Entry 6CCE (X-ray diffraction, 3.05 A resolution); this record covers chains B and D of the 9 polymer chains in the assembly.

# Chain B
Name: DNA-directed RNA polymerase subunit alpha
Organism: Mycobacterium smegmatis (strain ATCC 700084 / mc(2)155)
Notes: EC 2.7.7.6
Reference sequence: A0QSL8 (RPOA_MYCS2); residue numbers follow UniProt; this construct covers 1-350
Amino-acid sequence (350 residues; numbered 1 to 350; the number before each row is that of its first residue):
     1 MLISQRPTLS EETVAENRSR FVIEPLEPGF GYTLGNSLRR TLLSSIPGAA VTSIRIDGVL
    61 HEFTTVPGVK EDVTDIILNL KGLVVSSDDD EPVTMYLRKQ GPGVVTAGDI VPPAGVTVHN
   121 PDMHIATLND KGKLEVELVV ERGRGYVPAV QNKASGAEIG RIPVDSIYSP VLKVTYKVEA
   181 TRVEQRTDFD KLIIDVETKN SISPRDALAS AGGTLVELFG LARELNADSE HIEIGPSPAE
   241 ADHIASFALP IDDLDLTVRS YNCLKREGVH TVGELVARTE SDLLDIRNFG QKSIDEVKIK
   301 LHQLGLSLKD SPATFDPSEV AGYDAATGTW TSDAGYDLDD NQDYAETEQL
Unresolved in the structure: 1, 152-156, 233-350

# Chain D
Name: DNA-directed RNA polymerase subunit beta'
Organism: Mycobacterium smegmatis (strain ATCC 700084 / mc(2)155)
Notes: EC 2.7.7.6
Reference sequence: A0QS66 (RPOC_MYCS2); numbering as in UniProt (aligned over 1-1317)
Amino-acid sequence (1317 residues; row label = number of the first residue in the row):
     1 MLDVNFFDEL RIGLATADDI RNWSYGEVKK PETINYRTLK PEKDGLFCEK IFGPTRDWEC
    61 YCGKYKRVRF KGIICERCGV EVTRAKVRRE RMGHIELAAP VTHIWYFKGV PSRLGYLLDL
   121 APKDLEKIIY FAAYVITSVD DEMRHNELST LEAEMAVEKK AVEDQRDADL EARAQKLEAD
   181 LAELEAEGAK SDVRRKVRDS GEREMRQLRD RAQRELDRLD EIWNTFTKLA PKQLIVDEVL
   241 YRELQDRYGE YFTGAMGAES IKKLIENFDI DAEAESLREV IRSGKGQKKL RALKRLKVVA
   301 AFQQSGNSPM GMVLDAVPVI PPELRPMVQL DGGRFATSDL NDLYRRVINR NNRLKRLIDL
   361 GAPEIIVNNE KRMLQESVDA LFDNGRRGRP VTGPGNRPLK SLSDLLKGKQ GRFRQNLLGK
   421 RVDYSGRSVI VVGPQLKLHQ CGLPKLMALE LFKPFVMKRL VDLNHAQNIK SAKRMVERQR
   481 PQVWDVLEEV IAEHPVLLNR APTLHRLGIQ AFEPQLVEGK AIQLHPLVCE AFNADFDGDQ
   541 MAVHLPLSAE AQAEARILML SSNNILSPAS GKPLAMPRLD MVTGLYYLTT LVEGATGEYQ
   601 AATKDAPEQG VYSSPAEAIM AMDRGALSVR AKIKVRLTEL RPPTDLEAQL FENGWKPGDA
   661 WTAETTLGRV MFNELLPKSY PFVNEQMHKK VQARIINDLA ERFPMIVVAQ TVDKLKDAGF
   721 YWATRSGVTV SMADVLVPPQ KQEILERHEA EADAIERKYQ RGALNHTERN ESLVKIWQDA
   781 TEEVGKALEE FYPADNPIIT IVKSGATGNL TQTRTLAGMK GLVTNPKGEF IPRPIKSSFR
   841 EGLTVLEYFI NTHGARKGLA DTALRTADSG YLTRRLVDVS QDVIVREHDC ETERGINVTL
   901 AERGPDGTLI RDAHVETSAF ARTLATDAVD ANGNVIIERG HDLGDPAIDA LLAAGITTVK
   961 VRSVLTCTSA TGVCAMCYGR SMATGKLVDI GEAVGIVAAQ SIGEPGTQLT MRTFHQGGVT
  1021 GGADIVGGLP RVQELFEARV PRNKAPIADV AGRVRLEESD KFFKITIVPD DGGEEVVYDK
  1081 LSKRQRLRVI THEDGTEGVL SDGDHVEVGD QLMEGAADPH EVLRVQGPRE VQIHLVKEVQ
  1141 EVYRAQGVSI HDKHIEVIVR QMLRRVTIID SGSTEFLPGS LTERAEFEAE NRRVVAEGGE
  1201 PAAGRPVLMG ITKASLATDS WLSAASFQET TRVLTDAAIN CRSDKLNGLK ENVIIGKLIP
  1261 AGTGISRYRN IQVQPTEEAR AAAYTIPSYE DQYYSPDFGQ ATGAAVPLDD YGYSDYR
Unresolved in the structure: 1-2, 56-85, 903-909, 1011-1026, 1091-1097, 1169-1181, 1189-1201, 1284-1317
Metal / ion sites: Mg2+: Asp535, Asp537, Asp539; Zn2+: Cys890, Cys967, Cys974, Cys977
Small-molecule neighbours: glutamic acid (GLU): Arg886, Gly1264, Ile1265, Ser1266, Arg1267, Arg1269
Swiss-Prot annotation at these positions:
  - binding site (Zn(2+)): Cys60, Cys62, Cys75, Cys78, Cys890, Cys967, Cys974, Cys977
  - binding site (Mg(2+)): Asp535, Asp537, Asp539

# Chain B / chain D interface
Pairs across the interface - 36 pairs, chain B then chain D:
  Arg39(B) with Asp623(D), salt bridge
  Arg40(B) with Asp623(D), salt bridge
  Leu43(B) with Asp623(D)
  His61(B) with Asp605(D)
  Phe63(B) with Thr603(D)
  Thr74(B) with Glu608(D), hydrogen bond; Val611(D)
  Asp75(B) with Arg636(D), salt bridge
  Leu78(B) with Val611(D), hydrophobic; Ser613(D); Arg636(D)
  Asn79(B) with Arg636(D), hydrogen bond
  Lys81(B) with Val611(D); Ser613(D); Glu617(D), salt bridge
  Tyr146(B) with Tyr612(D); Glu617(D), hydrogen bond; Met620(D), hydrophobic; Ala621(D), hydrophobic; Arg624(D), hydrogen bond (backbone-side chain)
  Pro148(B) with Arg624(D); Ala626(D), hydrophobic
  Ala149(B) with Gln609(D)
  Pro163(B) with Gln609(D), hydrogen bond (backbone-side chain)
  Asp165(B) with Glu617(D)
  Ile167(B) with Glu617(D)
  Val171(B) with Met620(D)
  Leu172(B) with Ala616(D); Met620(D)
  Glu184(B) with Trp484(D); Asp485(D)
  Gln185(B) with Lys445(D), hydrogen bond (backbone-side chain); Trp484(D); Glu518(D)
  Arg186(B) with Glu518(D)
  Thr187(B) with Glu518(D)
Other interface residues (no listed pair), chain B (29 interface residues in all): Thr64, Gly82, Gly145, Val147, Ile162, Lys173, Asp188
Other interface residues (no listed pair), chain D (25 interface residues in all): Leu516, Ala602, Ala606, Pro607, Ile619, Thr662

# Overview
29 residues of chain B and 25 residues of chain D are in contact, with 6 hydrogen bonds and 4 salt bridges.
Polar pairs include Arg39(B)-Asp623(D), Arg40(B)-Asp623(D) and Asp75(B)-Arg636(D). Ligands of chain D:
glutamic acid.
Here chain B is DNA-directed RNA polymerase subunit alpha and chain D is DNA-directed RNA polymerase subunit
beta', both from Mycobacterium smegmatis (strain ATCC 700084 / mc(2)155). Entry 6CCE (Crystal structure of a
Mycobacterium smegmatis RNA polymerase transcription initiation complex with inhibitor Kanglemycin A) was
determined by X-ray diffraction, deposited together with 6DCF and 6CCV.
